Entry 7XJJ (electron microscopy, 3.30 A resolution); this record covers chains A and B of the 6 polymer chains in the assembly.

[Chain A]
Molecule: G protein subunit alpha o1, Guanine nucleotide-binding protein G(o) subunit alpha
Organism: Homo sapiens
UniProtKB: chimeric construct of A0A1W2PRJ7, A0A1W2PP38, P09471: residues 1-173 from A0A1W2PRJ7 (A0A1W2PRJ7_HUMAN) positions 1-57 (offset varies); residues 182-231 from A0A1W2PP38 positions 24-73 (UniProt number = residue number - 158); residues 242-354 from P09471 positions 242-354 (same numbers)
Amino-acid sequence (228 residues; numbered 1 to 354; 126 numbers in that range are skipped by the numbering (no residue carries them; nothing is unmodelled there); the number before each row is that of its first residue):
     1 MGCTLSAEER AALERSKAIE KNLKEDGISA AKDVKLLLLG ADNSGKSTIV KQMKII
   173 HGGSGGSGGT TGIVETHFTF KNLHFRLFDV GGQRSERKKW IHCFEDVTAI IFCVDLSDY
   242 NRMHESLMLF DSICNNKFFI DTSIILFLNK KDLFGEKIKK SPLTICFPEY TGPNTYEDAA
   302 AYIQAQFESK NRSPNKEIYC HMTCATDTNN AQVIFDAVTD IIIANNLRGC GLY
Unresolved in the structure: 1-3, 173-182
Differences from the reference sequence: conflict D42 (Gly in A0A1W2PRJ7), N43 (Glu in A0A1W2PRJ7), D227 (Ala69 in A0A1W2PP38), D230 (Gly72 in A0A1W2PP38), A332 (Ile in P09471), I335 (Val in P09471); linker (174-181)
UniProt features mapped onto this chain:
  - region: I266 to D273 (G4 motif), T324 to T329 (G5 motif)
  - binding site (GTP): N270, D273, C325
  - modified residue: C351 (ADP-ribosylcysteine)
  - lipidation: C351 (S-palmitoyl cysteine)

[Chain B]
Molecule: Guanine nucleotide-binding protein G(I)/G(S)/G(T) subunit beta-1
Organism: Homo sapiens
UniProtKB: P62873 (GBB1_HUMAN); numbering as in UniProt (aligned over 1-340)
Amino-acid sequence (340 residues; row label = number of the first residue in the row):
     1 MSELDQLRQE AEQLKNQIRD ARKACADATL SQITNNIDPV GRIQMRTRRT LRGHLAKIYA
    61 MHWGTDSRLL VSASQDGKLI IWDSYTTNKV HAIPLRSSWV MTCAYAPSGN YVACGGLDNI
   121 CSIYNLKTRE GNVRVSRELA GHTGYLSCCR FLDDNQIVTS SGDTTCALWD IETGQQTTTF
   181 TGHTGDVMSL SLAPDTRLFV SGACDASAKL WDVREGMCRQ TFTGHESDIN AICFFPNGNA
   241 FATGSDDATC RLFDLRADQE LMTYSHDNII CGITSVSFSK SGRLLLAGYD DFNCNVWDAL
   301 KADRAGVLAG HDNRVSCLGV TDDGMAVATG SWDSFLKIWN
Unresolved in the structure: 1-2
UniProt features mapped onto this chain:
  - modified residue: S2 (N-acetylserine), H266 (Phosphohistidine)
  - natural variant: L30 (L30F: In MRD42; uncertain significance), R52 (R52G: In MRD42), G64 (G64V: In MRD42), D76 (D76E: In MRD42; D76G: In MRD42), G77 (G77S: In MRD42), K78 (K78R: In MRD42), I80 (I80N: In MRD42; I80T: In MRD42), H91 (H91R: In MRD42; uncertain significance), A92 (A92T: In MRD42), P94 (P94S: In MRD42), L95 (L95P: In MRD42), R96 (R96L: In MRD42), 5 further natural variant entries in UniProt

[How chain A and chain B interact]
Pairs across the interface - 44 pairs, chain A then chain B:
  L13(A) - N88(B)
  R15(A) - V90(B)  hydrogen bond (side chain-backbone)
  R15(A) - H91(B)
  S16(A) - N88(B)
  S16(A) - K89(B)
  I19(A) - K89(B)
  I19(A) - A92(B)  hydrophobic
  E20(A) - K89(B)  salt bridge
  L23(A) - G53(B)
  L23(A) - L55(B)
  L23(A) - I80(B)  hydrophobic
  L23(A) - K89(B)
  D26(A) - K78(B)  salt bridge
  G27(A) - L55(B)
  T183(A) - N119(B)  hydrogen bond (backbone-side chain)
  G184(A) - N119(B)
  I185(A) - W99(B)
  I185(A) - L117(B)
  F200(A) - W99(B)
  Q205(A) - L117(B)
  Q205(A) - N119(B)  hydrogen bond
  Q205(A) - T143(B)
  Q205(A) - Y145(B)
  S207(A) - Y145(B)
  S207(A) - G162(B)  hydrogen bond (side chain-backbone)
  S207(A) - D186(B)
  E208(A) - D186(B)  hydrogen bond (backbone-side chain)
  K210(A) - D228(B)  salt bridge
  K211(A) - Y145(B)
  K211(A) - M188(B)
  K211(A) - C204(B)  hydrogen bond
  K211(A) - D228(B)  salt bridge
  K211(A) - N230(B)
  W212(A) - M101(B)  hydrophobic
  W212(A) - L117(B)  hydrophobic
  W212(A) - Y145(B)
  H214(A) - Y59(B)  hydrogen bond (backbone-side chain)
  H214(A) - W332(B)
  C215(A) - Y59(B)
  C215(A) - W99(B)
  C215(A) - M101(B)  hydrogen bond
  F216(A) - W99(B)  hydrophobic
  F216(A) - L117(B)  hydrophobic
  F259(A) - R314(B)
Other interface residues (no listed pair), chain A (28 interface residues in all): K24, K35, R198, G204, R206, E217
Other interface residues (no listed pair), chain B (30 interface residues in all): R52, K57, S98, D118, G144, D163

[Overview]
Chain A and chain B form an interface of 28 and 30 residues respectively, with 8 hydrogen bonds and 4 salt
bridges. Polar pairs include E20(A)-K89(B), D26(A)-K78(B) and K210(A)-D228(B). UniProt lists 3 GTP-binding
residues on chain A.
Chain A is G protein subunit alpha o1, Guanine nucleotide-binding protein G(o) subunit alpha and chain B is
Guanine nucleotide-binding protein G(I)/G(S)/G(T) subunit beta-1, both from Homo sapiens; the structure,
Cryo-EM structure of the galanin-bound GALR1-miniGo complex, was determined by electron microscopy together
with 7XJK and 7XJL from the same study.
